PDB entry 3ST3 | X-ray diffraction, 1.70 A resolution | chain A

[Chain A]
Name: Dreiklang
From: Aequorea victoria
Chain sequence (250 residues; row label = number of the first residue in the row; note: 2 numbers in that range are skipped by the numbering (no residue carries them; nothing is unmodelled there); numbers below 1 keep their minus sign (Met-13 is residue -13)):
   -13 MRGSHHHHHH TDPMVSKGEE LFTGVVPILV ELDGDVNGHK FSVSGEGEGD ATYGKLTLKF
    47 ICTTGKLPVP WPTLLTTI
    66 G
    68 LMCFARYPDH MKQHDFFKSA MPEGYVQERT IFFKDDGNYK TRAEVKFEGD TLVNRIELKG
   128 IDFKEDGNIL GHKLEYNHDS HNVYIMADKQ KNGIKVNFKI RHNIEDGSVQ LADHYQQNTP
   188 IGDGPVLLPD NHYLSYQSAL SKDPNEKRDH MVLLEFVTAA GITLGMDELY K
Not modelled in the structure: -13 to -1
Glycans and other covalent adducts: covalent link Ile64-Gly66; covalent link Gly66-Leu68
Modified positions: Gly66 ([(2R,4Z)-2-(aminomethyl)-2-hydroxy-4-(4-hydroxybenzylidene)-5-oxoimidazolidin-1-yl]acetic acid; WCR)

[In short]
Chain A is Dreiklang (Aequorea victoria); the structure, Dreiklang - off state, was determined by X-ray
diffraction, deposited together with 3ST2 and 3ST4.
